Entry 6IB1 (electron microscopy, 3.50 A resolution); this record covers chains C and A of the 8 polymer chains in the assembly.

Chain C (and A):
Molecule: Major head protein
From: Staphylococcus phage P68
Notes: chain A of this document is another copy of the same molecule, construct and numbering; everything in this record applies to it too
Reference sequence: Q859I3 (Q859I3_9CAUD); numbering as in UniProt (aligned over 1-408)
Chain sequence (408 residues; each row starts with the number of its first residue):
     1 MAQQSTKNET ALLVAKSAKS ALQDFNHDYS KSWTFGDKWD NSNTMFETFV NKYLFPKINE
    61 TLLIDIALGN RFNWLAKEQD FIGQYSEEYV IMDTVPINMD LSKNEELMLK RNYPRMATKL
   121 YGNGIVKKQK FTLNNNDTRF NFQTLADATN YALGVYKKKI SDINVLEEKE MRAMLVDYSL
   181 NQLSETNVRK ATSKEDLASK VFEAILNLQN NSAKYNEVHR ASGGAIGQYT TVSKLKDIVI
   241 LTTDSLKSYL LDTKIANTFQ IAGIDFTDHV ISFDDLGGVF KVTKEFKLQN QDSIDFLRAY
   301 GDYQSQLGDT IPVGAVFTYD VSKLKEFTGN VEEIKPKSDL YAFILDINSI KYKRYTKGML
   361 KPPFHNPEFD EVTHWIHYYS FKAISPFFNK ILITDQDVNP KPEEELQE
Not modelled in the structure: 1-10, 396-408 (chain A: 1-3, 397-408)

How chain C and chain A interact:
Pairs across the interface (6):
  L101(C) - R111(A)  hydrogen bond (backbone-side chain)
  K103(C) - R111(A)
  E105(C) - L109(A)
  E105(C) - R111(A)  salt bridge
  E106(C) - L109(A)
  L109(C) - L109(A)  hydrophobic
Also at the interface, not in a pair above, chain C (6 interface residues in all): M108
Also at the interface, not in a pair above, chain A (4 interface residues in all): E106, K110

In short:
6 residues of chain C and 4 residues of chain A are in contact, with 1 hydrogen bond and 1 salt bridge. Polar
contacts include E105(C)-R111(A) and L101(C)-R111(A).
Both chains are Major head protein (Staphylococcus phage P68). Entry 6IB1 (Icosahedrally averaged capsid of
empty particle of bacteriophage P68) was determined by electron microscopy together with 6IAB, 6IAC, 6IAT,
6IAW and 6Q3G from the same study.
